3HW8 - chains A and B of the 4 polymer chains in the assembly; structure by X-ray diffraction, 1.95 A resolution.

[Chain A]
Protein: DNA polymerase lambda
Organism: Homo sapiens
Notes: EC 2.7.7.7, 4.2.99.-; fragment: kDa catalytic domain
UniProt: Q9UGP5 (DPOLL_HUMAN); residue numbers follow UniProt; this construct covers 242-575
Sequence (335 residues; row label = number of the first residue in the row):
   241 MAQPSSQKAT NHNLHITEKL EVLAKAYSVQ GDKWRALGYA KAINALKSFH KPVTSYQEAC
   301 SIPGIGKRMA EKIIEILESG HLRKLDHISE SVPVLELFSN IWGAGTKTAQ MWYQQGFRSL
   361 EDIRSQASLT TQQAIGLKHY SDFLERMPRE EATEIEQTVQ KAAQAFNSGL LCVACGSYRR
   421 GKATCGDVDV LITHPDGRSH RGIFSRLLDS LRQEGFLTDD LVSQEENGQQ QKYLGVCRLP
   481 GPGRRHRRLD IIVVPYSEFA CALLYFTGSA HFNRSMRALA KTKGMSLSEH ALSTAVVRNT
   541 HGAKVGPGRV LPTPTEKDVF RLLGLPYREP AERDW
Disordered / not traced: 241-248
Differences from the reference sequence: expression tag (241); engineered mutation Ala-543 (Cys in Q9UGP5)
Metal / ion sites: Na+ site 1: Cys-300, Ile-302, Ile-305; Na+ site 2: Ser-339, Ile-341, Ala-344 (shared with 1 residue of chain C); Mg2+: Asp-427, Asp-429 (together with 2',3'-dideoxy-thymidine-5'-triphosphate); Na+ site 3: Asp-427, Asp-429, Asp-490 (together with 2',3'-dideoxy-thymidine-5'-triphosphate); Na+ site 4 near Ser-463 (its only coordinating residue here)
Residues lining bound ligands: 2',3'-dideoxy-thymidine-5'-triphosphate (D3T): Arg-386, Gly-416, Ser-417, Arg-420, Cys-425, Gly-426, Asp-427, Asp-429, Tyr-505, Phe-506, Thr-507, Gly-508, Ser-509, Ala-510, Asn-513, Arg-514

[Chain B]
Molecule: 12-nt DNA strand
Sequence (12 nucleotides; numbered 1 to 12; the number before each row is that of its first residue):
     1 CGGCCAATAC TG

[Chain A / chain B interface]
Contacting residue pairs (39):
  Trp-274(A) / DC4(B)  stacking on the base
  Trp-274(A) / DA6(B)  phosphate contact
  Leu-277(A) / DC5(B)  base contact
  Lys-281(A) / DC5(B)  base contact
  Asn-284(A) / DC5(B)  base contact
  Thr-371(A) / DG12(B)  phosphate contact
  Gln-372(A) / DT11(B)  sugar contact
  Val-462(A) / DC10(B)  phosphate contact
  Val-462(A) / DT11(B)  phosphate contact
  Ser-463(A) / DC10(B)  phosphate contact
  Ser-463(A) / DT11(B)  hydrogen bond to the phosphate
  Gln-464(A) / DC10(B)  sugar contact
  Gln-464(A) / DT11(B)  phosphate contact
  Gln-470(A) / DC10(B)  phosphate contact
  Gln-471(A) / DA9(B)  hydrogen bond to the phosphate
  Gln-471(A) / DC10(B)  hydrogen bond to the phosphate
  Lys-472(A) / DA9(B)  hydrogen bond to the sugar
  Lys-472(A) / DC10(B)  hydrogen bond to the phosphate
  His-511(A) / DC5(B)  stacking on the base
  Arg-514(A) / DC5(B)  hydrogen bond to the base
  Arg-514(A) / DA6(B)  base contact
  Ser-515(A) / DC5(B)  sugar contact
  Arg-517(A) / DA6(B)  hydrogen bond to the base
  Arg-517(A) / DA7(B)  hydrogen bond to the base
  Ala-518(A) / DC5(B)  phosphate contact
  Ala-518(A) / DA6(B)  sugar contact
  Lys-521(A) / DC4(B)  salt bridge to the phosphate
  Ser-526(A) / DA7(B)  sugar contact
  Leu-527(A) / DA7(B)  sugar contact
  Ser-528(A) / DA7(B)  phosphate contact
  Ser-528(A) / DT8(B)  sugar contact
  Glu-529(A) / DT8(B)  sugar contact
  Glu-529(A) / DA9(B)  sugar contact
  His-530(A) / DT8(B)  hydrogen bond to the phosphate
  His-530(A) / DA9(B)  salt bridge to the phosphate
  Arg-538(A) / DA7(B)  salt bridge to the phosphate
  Thr-540(A) / DG3(B)  sugar contact
  His-541(A) / DG3(B)  phosphate contact
  Lys-544(A) / DT8(B)  salt bridge to the phosphate
Interface residues without a listed pair, chain A (30 interface residues in all): Lys-273, Leu-461, Glu-466

[Summary]
The interface between chain A and chain B involves 30 residues on one side and 10 on the other, with 9
hydrogen bonds, 4 salt bridges and 2 aromatic stacking contacts. Polar contacts include Arg-514(A)/DC5(B),
Arg-517(A)/DA6(B) and Arg-517(A)/DA7(B). Ligands of chain A: 2',3'-dideoxy-thymidine-5'-triphosphate.
Here chain A is DNA polymerase lambda (Homo sapiens) and chain B is a 12-nt DNA strand. Entry 3HW8 (ternary
complex of DNA polymerase lambda of a two nucleotide gapped DNA substrate with a C ...) was determined by
X-ray diffraction.
